PDB entry 3Q60 | X-ray diffraction, 1.72 A resolution | chain A

# Chain A
Molecule: ROP5B
From: Toxoplasma gondii
Notes: EC 2.7.11.1; fragment: Pseudokinase domain
Sequence (371 residues; numbered 171 to 541; the number before each row is that of its first residue):
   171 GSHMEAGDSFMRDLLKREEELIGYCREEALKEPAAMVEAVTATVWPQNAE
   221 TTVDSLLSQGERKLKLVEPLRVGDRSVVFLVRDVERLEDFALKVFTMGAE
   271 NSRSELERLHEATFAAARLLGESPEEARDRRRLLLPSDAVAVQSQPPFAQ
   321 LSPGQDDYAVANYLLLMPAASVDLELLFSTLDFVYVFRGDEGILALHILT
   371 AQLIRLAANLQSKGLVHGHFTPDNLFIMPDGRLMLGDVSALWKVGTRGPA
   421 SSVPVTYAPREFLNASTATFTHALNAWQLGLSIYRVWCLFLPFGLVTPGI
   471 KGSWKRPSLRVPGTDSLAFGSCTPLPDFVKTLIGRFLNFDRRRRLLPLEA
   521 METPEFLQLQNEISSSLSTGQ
Disordered / not traced: 171-175, 292-301, 325-327, 539-541
Disulfide bonds: Cys458-Cys492
Metal / ion sites: Mg2+ site 1: Asp393 (together with ATP); Mg2+ site 2: Asp407 (together with ATP)
Ligand contacts:
  - ATP (adenosine-5'-triphosphate): Arg241, Val242, Gly243, Asp244, Arg245, Ser246, Val248, Ala261, Lys263, Leu304, Met337, Pro338, Ala339, Ala340, Asp343, His389, Asp393, Phe396, Asp407
  - malonate ion (MLI): Lys263, Phe265, Leu279, Thr283, Pro306, Leu335, Met337, Asp407, Val408
From the paper describing this entry:
  - Mg2+ coordination: Asp393, Asp407
  - Mg2+ coordination through a water molecule: Asn394
  - contacts within the chain: Thr391-Asp393 (hydrogen bond), His389-Asn394 (hydrogen bond)
  - binding site for ATP: Arg245, Ser246
  - binding site for malonate ion: Lys263
  - mutagenesis - H389D: unchanged binding to ATP
  - mutagenesis - H389D: unchanged expression
  - mutagenesis - H389D: abolished catalytic activity

# Overview
Bound to chain A: ATP and malonate ion. The paper reports a binding site for ATP at Arg245 and Ser246; H389D
abolishes catalytic activity.
Chain A is ROP5B (Toxoplasma gondii); the structure, Crystal structure of virulent allele ROP5B pseudokinase
domain bound to ATP, was determined by X-ray diffraction, deposited together with 3Q5Z.
